4KK4 - chain A; structure by X-ray diffraction, 1.80 A resolution.

Chain A:
Molecule: Low molecular weight protein-tyrosine-phosphatase YwlE
Source organism: Bacillus subtilis subsp. subtilis
Notes: EC 3.1.3.48
UniProtKB: P39155 (YWLE_BACSU); numbering as in UniProt (aligned over 1-150)
Sequence (152 residues; each row starts with the number of its first residue):
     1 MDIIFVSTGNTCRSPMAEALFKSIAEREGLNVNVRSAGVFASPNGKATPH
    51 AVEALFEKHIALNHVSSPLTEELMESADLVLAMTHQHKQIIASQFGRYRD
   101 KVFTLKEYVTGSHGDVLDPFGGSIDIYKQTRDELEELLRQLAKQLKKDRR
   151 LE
Sequence notes: engineered mutation Ser-7 (Cys in P39155); expression tag (151-152)
Modified / non-standard residues: Ser-7 (phosphoserine; SEP)
UniProt features mapped onto this chain:
  - active site: Arg-13, Asp-118 (Proton donor/acceptor)
  - binding site (substrate): Thr-8 to Arg-13
  - site: Thr-11 (Important for substrate discrimination)
  - mutagenesis: Thr-11 (T11I: 18-fold reduction in p-Arg phosphatase activity and 22-fold increase in p-Tyr phosphatase activity ...), Arg-13 (R13K: Completely loss of phosphatase activity), Asp-118 (D118A: Completely loss of phosphatase activity), Phe-120 (F120A: 60-fold reduction in p-Arg phosphatase activity and 4-fold reduction in p-Tyr phosphatase activity)
Reported in the primary citation:
  - contacts within the chain: Thr-11/Arg-149 (hydrogen bond), Asp-118/Arg-149 (hydrogen bond)
  - conformationally variable residues: Arg-149
  - post-translational modification sites: Ser-7
  - mutagenesis - T11I: decreased catalytic activity on pArg
  - specificity-determining residues: Thr-11
  - mutagenesis - T11I: increased catalytic activity on pTyr substrate
  - mutagenesis - T11V: increased catalytic activity on tyrosine phosphatase

Summary:
UniProt lists active-site residues Arg-13 and Asp-118, 6 substrate-binding residues and 4 mutagenesis sites.
The paper reports that T11I reduces catalytic activity on pArg; the specificity determinant Thr-11.
Chain A is Low molecular weight protein-tyrosine-phosphatase YwlE (Bacillus subtilis subsp. subtilis); the
structure, YwlE arginine phosphatase - C7S mutant with phosphorylated active site serine, was determined by
X-ray diffraction (same publication as 4KK3).
